PDB entry 9G9K | electron microscopy, 3.34 A resolution | chains D and G of the 12 polymer chains in the assembly

== Chain D ==
Molecule: CRISPR system Cms endoribonuclease Csm3
Source organism: Enterococcus italicus DSM 15952
Notes: EC 3.1.-.-
UniProtKB: E6LHV5 (CSM3_ENTI1); residues 1-214 here = UniProt positions 1-214
Sequence (214 residues; each row starts with the number of its first residue):
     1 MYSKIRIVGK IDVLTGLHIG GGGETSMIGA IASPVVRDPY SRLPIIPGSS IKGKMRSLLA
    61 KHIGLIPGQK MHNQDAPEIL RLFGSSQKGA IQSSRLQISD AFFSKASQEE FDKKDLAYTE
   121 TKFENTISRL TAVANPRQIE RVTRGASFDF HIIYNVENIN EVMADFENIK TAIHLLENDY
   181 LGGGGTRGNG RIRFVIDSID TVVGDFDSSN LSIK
Not modelled in the structure: 23-32, 65-74
Differences from the reference sequence: engineered mutation Ala-32 (Asp in E6LHV5)

== Chain G ==
Molecule: CRISPR system Cms protein Csm4
Source organism: Enterococcus italicus DSM 15952
UniProtKB: E6LHV4 (CSM4_ENTI1); numbering as in UniProt (aligned over 1-307)
Sequence (307 residues; row label = number of the first residue in the row):
     1 MNQLVVKLVK LTFKSPVHFG MKRLSDSNHT IAADTLFSAL IIEALQQQLE LSHLLNNLVI
    61 TDLFPYNKTS YFLPKPLIRI EGKKGDESGY KAFKKLTYIP VENYSEYLRG EIDSLEASKI
   121 AESLNLGKAS LSTKVSLQAV DHNGESEPYS VGNFTFYPES GLYFLAKGNA DTIGQLEILM
   181 HALQYSGIGG KRSAGYGQFR CTIEDSGKFD SLLSQTGNIA ILLSSAMASD EELVDCLEDA
   241 RYLLKKRTGF VQSKTYADQL VKKKDFYAFS AGSTFYQKFN GKIFDVSDNG RHSVYRYAKA
   301 FWLEGKI
Not modelled in the structure: 1-3

== How chain D and chain G interact ==
Contacting residue pairs (48; chain D residue first):
  Met-1(D) / Gln-47(G)
  Met-1(D) / Gln-48(G)
  Tyr-2(D) / Gln-46(G)
  Tyr-2(D) / Gln-47(G)
  Lys-4(D) / Glu-43(G)  salt bridge
  Lys-4(D) / Gln-46(G)
  Lys-4(D) / Ala-182(G)
  Lys-4(D) / Tyr-185(G)
  Lys-4(D) / Ser-186(G)  hydrogen bond
  Gly-22(D) / Thr-133(G)  hydrogen bond (backbone-side chain)
  Asp-38(D) / Thr-155(G)
  Pro-39(D) / Thr-155(G)
  Tyr-40(D) / Tyr-157(G)  hydrophobic
  Tyr-40(D) / Pro-158(G)
  Gly-48(D) / Ala-194(G)
  Ser-49(D) / Lys-134(G)  hydrogen bond
  Lys-52(D) / Ser-193(G)
  Arg-56(D) / Gln-138(G)
  Ser-86(D) / Leu-260(G)
  Lys-88(D) / Asp-258(G)
  Lys-88(D) / Gln-259(G)
  Gly-89(D) / Asp-258(G)  hydrogen bond (backbone-backbone)
  Ile-91(D) / Lys-254(G)
  Ile-91(D) / Asp-258(G)
  Ser-93(D) / Lys-254(G)
  Ser-94(D) / Ser-193(G)
  Gln-97(D) / Tyr-185(G)  hydrogen bond (side chain-backbone)
  Gln-97(D) / Ser-186(G)  hydrogen bond (side chain-backbone)
  Gln-97(D) / Arg-192(G)
  Gln-97(D) / Ser-193(G)
  Gln-97(D) / Gln-198(G)
  Ile-98(D) / Ser-193(G)  hydrogen bond (backbone-backbone)
  Ile-98(D) / Ala-194(G)
  Ile-98(D) / Gly-195(G)  hydrogen bond (backbone-backbone)
  Ser-99(D) / Gly-195(G)
  Ser-99(D) / Gln-198(G)
  Asp-100(D) / Pro-16(G)
  Asp-100(D) / Ala-194(G)
  Asp-100(D) / Tyr-196(G)
  Phe-102(D) / Lys-14(G)
  Phe-102(D) / Ser-15(G)
  Phe-102(D) / Pro-16(G)
  His-151(D) / Arg-200(G)
  Ile-153(D) / Tyr-185(G)  hydrophobic
  Val-202(D) / His-181(G)
  Val-202(D) / Tyr-185(G)
  Val-203(D) / Gln-47(G)
  Val-203(D) / Tyr-185(G)  hydrophobic
Interface residues without a listed pair, chain D (28 interface residues in all): Pro-47, Leu-96
Interface residues without a listed pair, chain G (33 interface residues in all): Lys-128, Ser-130, Leu-131, Ser-253, Ala-257

== Summary ==
28 residues of chain D face 33 of chain G across their interface, with 8 hydrogen bonds and 1 salt bridge.
Polar contacts include Lys-4(D)/Glu-43(G), Lys-4(D)/Ser-186(G) and Gly-22(D)/Thr-133(G).
Chain D is CRISPR system Cms endoribonuclease Csm3 and chain G is CRISPR system Cms protein Csm4, both from
Enterococcus italicus DSM 15952; the structure, CryoEM structure of Enterococcus italicus Csm-crRNA-CTR2
complex (4.3) bound to AMPNPP, was determined by electron microscopy (same publication as 9G9A, 9G9B, 9G9C,
9G9D, 9G9E, 9G9F and 4 further entries).
